7Y5N - chains A and D of the 3 polymer chains in the assembly; structure by electron microscopy, 3.45 A resolution.

== Chain A ==
Protein: Bone marrow proteoglycan
Organism: Homo sapiens
UniProtKB: P13727 (PRG2_HUMAN); residue numbers follow UniProt; this construct covers 1-222
Sequence (222 residues; each row starts with the number of its first residue):
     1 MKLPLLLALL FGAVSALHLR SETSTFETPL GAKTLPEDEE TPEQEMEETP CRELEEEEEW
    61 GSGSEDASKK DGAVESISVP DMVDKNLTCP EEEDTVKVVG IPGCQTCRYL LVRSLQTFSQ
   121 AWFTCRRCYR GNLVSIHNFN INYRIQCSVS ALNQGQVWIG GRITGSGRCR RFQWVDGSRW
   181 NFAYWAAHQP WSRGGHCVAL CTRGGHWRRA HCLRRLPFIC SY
Disordered / not traced: 1-86
Curated features (UniProtKB/Swiss-Prot):
  - glycosylation: T23 (O-linked (GalNAc...) threonine), S24 (O-linked (GalNAc...) serine), T25 (O-linked (GalNAc...) threonine), T34 (O-linked (GalNAc...) threonine), S62 (O-linked (Xyl...) (chondroitin sulfate) serine), N86 (N-linked (GlcNAc...) asparagine)
  - natural variant: R179 (R179C: In a colorectal cancer sample)
Disulfide bonds: C89-C128, C104-C107, C125-C220, C197-C212

== Chain D ==
Protein: Pappalysin-1
Organism: Homo sapiens
Notes: EC 3.4.24.79
UniProtKB: Q13219 (PAPP1_HUMAN); residues 1-1547 here correspond to UniProt positions 81-1627 (UniProt number = residue number + 80)
Sequence (1547 residues; each row starts with the number of its first residue):
     1 REARGATEEP SPPSRALYFS GRGEQLRLRA DLELPRDAFT LQVWLRAEGG QRSPAVITGL
    61 YDKCSYISRD RGWVVGIHTI SDQDNKDPRY FFSLKTDRAR QVTTINAHRS YLPGQWVYLA
   121 ATYDGQFMKL YVNGAQVATS GEQVGGIFSP LTQKCKVLML GGSALNHNYR GYIEHFSLWK
   181 VARTQREILS DMETHGAHTA LPQLLLQENW DNVKHAWSPM KDGSSPKVEF SNAHGFLLDT
   241 SLEPPLCGQT LCDNTEVIAS YNQLSSFRQP KVVRYRVVNL YEDDHKNPTV TREQVDFQHH
   301 QLAEAFKQYN ISWELDVLEV SNSSLRRRLI LANCDISKIG DENCDPECNH TLTGHDGGDC
   361 RHLRHPAFVK KQHNGVCDMD CNYERFNFDG GECCDPEITN VTQTCFDPDS PHRAYLDVNE
   421 LKNILKLDGS THLNIFFAKS SEEELAGVAT WPWDKEALMH LGGIVLNPSF YGMPGHTHTM
   481 IHEIGHSLGL YHVFRGISEI QSCSDPCMET EPSFETGDLC NDTNPAPKHK SCGDPGPGND
   541 TCGFHSFFNT PYNNFMSYAD DDCTDSFTPN QVARMHCYLD LVYQGWQPSR KPAPVALAPQ
   601 VLGHTTDSVT LEWFPPIDGH FFERELGSAC HLCLEGRILV QYASNASSPM PCSPSGHWSP
   661 REAEGHPDVE QPCKSSVRTW SPNSAVNPHT VPPACPEPQG CYLELEFLYP LVPESLTIWV
   721 TFVSTDWDSS GAVNDIKLLA VSGKNISLGP QNVFCDVPLT IRLWDVGEEV YGIQIYTLDE
   781 HLEIDAAMLT STADTPLCLQ CKPLKYKVVR DPPLQMDVAS ILHLNRKFVD MDLNLGSVYQ
   841 YWVITISGTE ESEPSPAVTY IHGSGYCGDG IIQKDQGEQC DDMNKINGDG CSLFCRQEVS
   901 FNCIDEPSRC YFHDGDGVCE EFEQKTSIKD CGVYTPQGFL DQWASNASVS HQDQQCPGWV
   961 IIGQPAASQV CRTKVIDLSE GISQHAWYPC TISYPYSQLA QTTFWLRAYF SQPMVAAAVI
  1021 VHLVTDGTYY GDQKQETISV QLLDTKDQSH DLGLHVLSCR NNPLIIPVVH DLSQPFYHSQ
  1081 AVRVSFSSPL VAISGVALRS FDNFDPVTLS SCQRGETYSP AEQSCVHFAC EKTDCPELAV
  1141 ENASLNCSSS DRYHGAQCTV SCRTGYVLQI RRDDELIKSQ TGPSVTVTCT EGKWNKQVAC
  1201 EPVDCSIPDH HQVYAASFSC PEGTTFGSQC SFQCRHPAQL KGNNSLLTCM EDGLWSFPEA
  1261 LCELMCLAPP PVPNADLQTA RCRENKHKVG SFCKYKCKPG YHVPGSSRKS KKRAFKTQCT
  1321 QDGSWQEGAC VPVTCDPPPP KFHGLYQCTN GFQFNSECRI KCEDSDASQG LGSNVIHCRK
  1381 DGTWNGSFHV CQEMQGQCSV PNELNSNLKL QCPDGYAIGS ECATSCLDHN SESIILPMNV
  1441 TVRDIPHWLN PTRVERVVCT AGLKWYPHPA LIHCVKGCEP FMGDNYCDAI NNRAFCNYDG
  1501 GDCCTSTVKT KKVTPFPMSC DLQGDCACRD PQAQEHSRKD LRGYSHG
Disordered / not traced: 1-1134, 1363-1370, 1391-1399, 1540-1547
Curated features (UniProtKB/Swiss-Prot):
  - active site: E483
  - binding site (Zn(2+)): H482, H486, H492
  - glycosylation (N-linked (GlcNAc...) asparagine): N310, N322, N349, N400, N521, N539, N645, N745, N946, N1142, N1146, N1243, N1385, N1439
Disulfide bonds: C1135-C1189, C1147-C1158, C1162-C1200, C1205-C1249, C1220-C1230, C1234-C1262, C1266-C1319, C1282-C1293, C1297-C1330, C1335-C1378, C1348-C1358, C1412-C1422, C1426-C1474, C1478-C1496, C1487-C1503, C1504-C1528, C1520-C1526
Glycans and other covalent adducts: N-acetylglucosamine (NAG) linked to N1142
What the authors report for this chain:
  - catalytic residues: E483 (citing earlier work)
  - self-association interface (contacts with another copy of this molecule): F1257
  - mutagenesis - C1130S: unchanged catalytic activity on IGFBP4/IGF-2
  - mutagenesis - C1130S: abolished binding to homodimer

== Chain A / chain D interface ==
Pairs across the interface - 15 pairs, chain A then chain D:
  Q156(A) - Y1486(D)
  Q189(A) - T1510(D)
  S192(A) - N1485(D)  hydrogen bond (backbone-side chain)
  S192(A) - K1509(D)
  S192(A) - T1510(D)
  R193(A) - K1509(D)
  R208(A) - Y1486(D)  hydrogen bond
  H211(A) - F1481(D)
  H211(A) - D1484(D)
  L213(A) - F1481(D)  hydrophobic
  R214(A) - F1481(D)
  R214(A) - Y1486(D)
  R214(A) - D1488(D)  salt bridge
  R214(A) - F1516(D)
  R215(A) - F1516(D)
Also at the interface, not in a pair above, chain A (14 interface residues in all): N153, G155, H188, G194, L216
Also at the interface, not in a pair above, chain D (11 interface residues in all): P1480, G1483, M1518
From the paper, about this interface:
  - pairs named by the authors: R208(A)-Y1486(D) (cation-pi contact), R214(A)-F1481(D) (cation-pi contact)

== Overview ==
14 residues of chain A face 11 of chain D across their interface, with 2 hydrogen bonds and 1 salt bridge.
Polar contacts include R214(A)-D1488(D), S192(A)-N1485(D) and R208(A)-Y1486(D). The paper describes cation-pi
contacts between R208(A) and Y1486(D) and R214(A) and F1481(D). From the paper: the catalytic residue E483(D);
C1130S of chain D abolishes binding to homodimer.
Chain A is Bone marrow proteoglycan and chain D is Pappalysin-1, both from Homo sapiens; the structure,
Structure of 1:1 PAPP-A.ProMBP complex(half map), was determined by electron microscopy, deposited together
with 7Y5Q, 8HGG and 8HGH.
